Entry 7E2D (electron microscopy, 3.71 A resolution); this record covers chains A and I of the 11 polymer chains in the assembly.

# Chain A
Name: TRAPP-associated protein TCA17
Organism: Saccharomyces cerevisiae (strain ATCC 204508 / S288c)
UniProt: P32613 (TCA17_YEAST); residues 1-152 here = UniProt positions 1-152
Sequence (152 residues; row label = number of the first residue in the row):
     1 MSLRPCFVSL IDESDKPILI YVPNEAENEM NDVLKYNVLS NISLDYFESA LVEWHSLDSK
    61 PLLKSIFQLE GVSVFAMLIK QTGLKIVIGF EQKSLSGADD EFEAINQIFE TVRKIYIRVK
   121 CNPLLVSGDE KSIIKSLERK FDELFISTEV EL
Not modelled in the structure: 1-2, 147-152

# Chain I
Name: Trafficking protein particle complex II-specific subunit 130
Organism: Saccharomyces cerevisiae (strain ATCC 204508 / S288c)
UniProt: Q03660 (TR130_YEAST); residues 1-1102 here = UniProt positions 1-1102
Sequence (1102 residues; row label = number of the first residue in the row):
     1 MDKEIYCGSV PVSYFDPFDL FESLRPEFQQ ILPLDNIHWK AFDGTVRTVN RLPIELIPEG
    61 RGEADKSNDE QPFIRFLIVN CISIDQYRAK VRPLVRQWLP NLESVSSSTG EKMIYKPIIL
   121 LYANSEVVDS NLFKSVSLME KFGKDFPHVQ TLEVRSVYRS PKERQEFWNQ FSQKIKASVL
   181 SIFQKRLTHL QHSLANLQKG NNFEEQLLTR EKLYELYVVF NILEDASLEL QKIKKEILRR
   241 NMNMPDGKLQ VPFESSSKSD ESLGSIIIEG TLDKFQLHKY FFIRRLRLLK LEDQTLTAFV
   301 GAFQLIKNFI ESISIEYRKS VRLLEFKHYF ITSMLSYFEF ENVSNPLLCE IKAELLMLKR
   361 DNWVQGVMAT SGYRLMDKNY PNSDVKYKFD LLKETFVDET VFQENFLTLT KEILSLFNKC
   421 EGKRQRIVDI LSIEIGLLYY QGKKYEEAVS LFLSCYEYYT QTNWNSIGLK ILQVFIDSLS
   481 HCPKLDVLQI DGESVSASAV LTNAFLNILK LCKDNDSKEI WWKKFMDLQM KNNIHLMYPL
   541 DGLFEVTLNS KVHLARANVS AIEVNLKSYG FPEDISTKTM RLSLKNMGGD VIVFGASDFL
   601 LKKGENKLIL ECRDIMYGEF SLLSFEIIVE GITFVKEFPE NQDEFIVVPE IYCKESTKVL
   661 VKQAHNLNLG EYALELKSVQ SDALESLQVE VEVQKNIGNM KNLPVSFSMD EIQARKRYNT
   721 PFENVRLEYY LLDQITAFDL IIKTSFTKKN DQGTFGETKK VRIQCYLQLS VSVEDIFKKD
   781 IFFFKFLLNS SVREEPVILY SSELSAPDTR NDYNIRGDYI ATTPALITFD GNESFINCYE
   841 ITANNNFDSK DIFNLKVRYN TLKEQLDCFI TDAVLIEGDV EWFILFEKWK TFWELEILKK
   901 LKYDYDAFKE NRIIRLLKTS IDLNKTKSKI RNLCIEKAVL DKILICLNKV SRGIAVCNTD
   961 MDEYVRNLVP KQLTVPVQLP GFEQFFHVQF EQMETSHDAL HDTIATIGNS LSYTVIVENL
  1021 SGQWGQDVID DGGYIFEILS SNEWLIHGQK RCAIKEKRKE FEVHLIPLKK GYLNFPRVEI
  1081 TNINGKSCRV DHSNAFESIL IF
Not modelled in the structure: 1-249, 372-398, 531-550, 1085-1102

# How chain A and chain I interact
Pairs across the interface (16; chain A residue first):
  Asp15(A) with Trp464(I), hydrogen bond
  Lys16(A) with Thr462(I); Asn463(I)
  Pro17(A) with Asn463(I)
  Val33(A) with Ser466(I)
  Leu34(A) with Ser466(I); Ile467(I), hydrophobic; Lys470(I)
  Asn37(A) with Ser466(I)
  Asn41(A) with Arg426(I)
  Ile42(A) with Ile427(I), hydrophobic
  Leu44(A) with Trp464(I), hydrophobic
  Asp45(A) with Arg424(I); Arg426(I); Ile427(I), hydrogen bond (side chain-backbone)
  Gly97(A) with Ile315(I)
Also at the interface, not in a pair above, chain A (14 interface residues in all): Ser40, Leu51, Gln92
Also at the interface, not in a pair above, chain I (14 interface residues in all): Gln304, Ser314, Gln425, Ile430
From the paper, about this interface:
  - specific contacts: Pro17(A)-Trp464(I) (hydrophobic contact), Leu44(A)-Trp464(I) (hydrophobic contact)

# Summary
Chain A and chain I each contribute 14 residues to their interface, with 2 hydrogen bonds. Polar contacts
include Asp15(A)-Trp464(I) and Asp45(A)-Ile427(I). The paper describes hydrophobic contacts between Pro17(A)
and Trp464(I) and Leu44(A) and Trp464(I).
Here chain A is TRAPP-associated protein TCA17 and chain I is Trafficking protein particle complex II-specific
subunit 130, both from Saccharomyces cerevisiae (strain ATCC 204508 / S288c). Entry 7E2D (Monomer of TRAPPII
(Closed)) was determined by electron microscopy (same publication as 7E2C, 7E8S, 7E8T, 7E93, 7E94 and 7EA3).
